4V3R - chain A; structure by X-ray diffraction, 1.95 A resolution.

Chain A:
Name: Yiii_m5_aii
Source organism: Synthetic construct
Chain sequence (286 residues; each row starts with the number of its first residue):
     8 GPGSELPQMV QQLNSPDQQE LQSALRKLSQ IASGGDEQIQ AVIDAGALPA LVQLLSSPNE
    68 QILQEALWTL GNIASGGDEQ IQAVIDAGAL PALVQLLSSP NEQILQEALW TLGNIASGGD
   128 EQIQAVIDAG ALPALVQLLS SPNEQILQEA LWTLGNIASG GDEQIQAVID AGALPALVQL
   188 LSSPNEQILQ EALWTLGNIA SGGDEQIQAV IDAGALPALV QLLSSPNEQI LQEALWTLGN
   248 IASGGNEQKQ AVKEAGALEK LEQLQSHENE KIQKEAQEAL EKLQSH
Not modelled in the structure: 8-11, 293
From the paper describing this entry:
  - conformationally variable residues (domain motion, side-chain flip): Leu-158, Trp-159, Glu-198, Trp-201
  - contacts within the chain: Leu-158/Thr-202 (hydrophobic contact)

Summary:
The paper reports conformational variability at Leu-158, Trp-159 and Glu-198 among others; contacts within the
chain involving Leu-158 and Thr-202.
Chain A is Yiii_m5_aii (Synthetic construct); the structure, Designed armadillo repeat protein with 5 internal
repeats, 2nd generation C-cap and 3rd generation N-cap, was determined by X-ray diffraction, deposited
together with 4V3O and 4V3Q.
